Entry 7ZS9 (electron microscopy, 3.10 A resolution); this record covers chains T and c of the 38 polymer chains in the assembly.

Chain T:
Molecule: Template DNA
Sequence (209 nucleotides; each row starts with the number of its first residue; numbers below 1 keep their minus sign (DA-135 is residue -135)):
  -135 ATCGATGTAT ATATCTGACA CGTGCCTGGA GACTAGGGAG TAATCCCCTT GGCGGTTAAA
   -75 ACGCGGGGGA CAGCGCGTAC GTGCGTTTAA GCGGTGCTAG AGCTGTCTAC GACCAACACA
   -15 GCGCAGAAGA GCTATGATAT TTTTATGTAT GTACAACACA CATCGGAGGT GAATCGAACG
    45 TTCCATAGCT ATTATATACA CAGCGTGCT

Chain c:
Molecule: Histone H2A
Source organism: Xenopus laevis
UniProtKB: Q6AZJ8 (Q6AZJ8_XENLA); residues 1-129 here correspond to UniProt positions 2-130 (UniProt number = residue number + 1)
Sequence (129 residues; each row starts with the number of its first residue):
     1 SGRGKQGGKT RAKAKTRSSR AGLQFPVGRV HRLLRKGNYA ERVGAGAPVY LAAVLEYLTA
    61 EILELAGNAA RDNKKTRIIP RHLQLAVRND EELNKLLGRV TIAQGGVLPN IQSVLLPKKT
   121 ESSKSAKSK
Disordered / not traced: 1-10, 120-129

How chain T and chain c interact:
Pairs across the interface (19; chain T residue first):
  DG-25(T) - Arg42(c)  hydrogen bond to the sugar
  DG-25(T) - Val43(c)  sugar contact
  DG-25(T) - Gly44(c)  phosphate contact
  DG-25(T) - Ala45(c)  hydrogen bond to the phosphate
  DA-24(T) - Glu41(c)  sugar contact
  DA-24(T) - Arg42(c)  phosphate contact
  DA-24(T) - Val43(c)  hydrogen bond to the phosphate
  DA-20(T) - Arg11(c)  hydrogen bond to the base
  DC-19(T) - Arg11(c)  base contact
  DC-17(T) - Lys13(c)  salt bridge to the phosphate
  DA-16(T) - Thr16(c)  sugar contact
  DG-15(T) - Arg29(c)  hydrogen bond to the phosphate
  DC-14(T) - Arg29(c)  salt bridge to the phosphate
  DA-6(T) - Thr76(c)  hydrogen bond to the phosphate
  DA-6(T) - Arg77(c)  sugar contact
  DG-5(T) - Lys75(c)  phosphate contact
  DG-5(T) - Thr76(c)  hydrogen bond to the phosphate
  DG-5(T) - Arg77(c)  hydrogen bond to the phosphate
  DC-4(T) - Lys75(c)  salt bridge to the phosphate
Also at the interface, not in a pair above, chain T (12 interface residues in all): DC-26
Also at the interface, not in a pair above, chain c (15 interface residues in all): Ala14, Pro26, His31

Overview:
12 residues of chain T and 15 residues of chain c are in contact, with 8 hydrogen bonds and 3 salt bridges.
Polar pairs include DA-20(T)-Arg11(c), DG-25(T)-Arg42(c) and DG-25(T)-Ala45(c).
Chain T is Template DNA and chain c is Histone H2A (Xenopus laevis); the structure, Yeast RNA polymerase II
transcription pre-initiation complex with the +1 nucleosome (complex A), was determined by electron microscopy
together with 7ZSA and 7ZSB from the same study.
